6NFV - chains B and C of the 3 polymer chains in the assembly; structure by X-ray diffraction, 2.13 A resolution.

== Chain B ==
Protein: antibody fragment light chain
Organism: Mus musculus
Notes: antibody fragment or engineered binder
Sequence (212 residues; row label = number of the first residue in the row):
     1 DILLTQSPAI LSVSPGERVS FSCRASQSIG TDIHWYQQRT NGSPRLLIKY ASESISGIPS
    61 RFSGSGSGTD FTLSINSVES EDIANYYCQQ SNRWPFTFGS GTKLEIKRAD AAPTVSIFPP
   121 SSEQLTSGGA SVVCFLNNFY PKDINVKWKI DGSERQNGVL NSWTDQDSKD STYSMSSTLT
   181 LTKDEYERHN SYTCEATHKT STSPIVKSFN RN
Cystine bridges: C23-C88, C134-C194

== Chain C ==
Protein: pH-gated potassium channel KcsA
Organism: Streptomyces lividans
UniProt: P0A334 (KCSA_STRLI); residues 22-124 here = UniProt positions 22-124
Sequence (103 residues; each row starts with the number of its first residue):
    22 SALHWRAAGA ATVLLVIVLL AGSYLAVLAE RGAPGAQLIT YPRALWWSVE TATTVCYGDL
    82 YPVTLWGRCV AVVVMVAGIT SFGLVTAALA TWFVGREQER RGH
Differences from the reference sequence: engineered mutation C77 (Gly in P0A334), C90 (Leu in P0A334)
Bound ions: K+ site 1 near T75 (its only coordinating residue here); K+ site 2 near C77 (its only coordinating residue here)
Ligand contacts:
  - 1EM ((1S)-2-hydroxy-1-[(nonanoyloxy)methyl]ethyl myristate): L41, S44, Y45, Y62, P63, R64, L66, W67, V70, V84, T85, L86, R89, V93
  - nonan-1-ol (F09): L46, L49, A50, W87, V91
Curated features (UniProtKB/Swiss-Prot):
  - motif: T75, V76, Y78 to D80 (Selectivity filter)
  - mutagenesis: E71 (E71A: Prevents channel inactivation)
What the authors report for this chain:
  - conformationally variable residues: V76
  - K+ coordination: C77

== How chain B and chain C interact ==
Residue-residue contacts (17; chain B residue first):
  D32(B) - R64(C)  salt bridge
  Y50(B) - R64(C)
  S91(B) - I60(C)
  N92(B) - Q58(C)
  N92(B) - R64(C)
  R93(B) - G56(C)  hydrogen bond (side chain-backbone)
  R93(B) - A57(C)
  R93(B) - I60(C)
  W94(B) - R52(C)  hydrogen bond (side chain-backbone)
  W94(B) - G53(C)
  W94(B) - A54(C)
  W94(B) - P55(C)
  W94(B) - G56(C)  hydrogen bond (backbone-backbone)
  W94(B) - A57(C)  hydrogen bond (backbone-backbone)
  W94(B) - I60(C)
  F96(B) - R52(C)
  F96(B) - I60(C)  hydrophobic
Other interface residues (no listed pair), chain B (8 interface residues in all): D1

== Overview ==
8 residues of chain B and 9 residues of chain C are in contact; the contacts include 4 hydrogen bonds and 1
salt bridge. Polar pairs include D32(B)-R64(C), R93(B)-G56(C) and W94(B)-R52(C). Compound 1EM is bound between
chain B and chain C. Chain C binds nonan-1-ol. From the paper: K+ coordination by C77(C); conformational
variability at V76(C).
Here chain B is antibody fragment light chain (Mus musculus) and chain C is pH-gated potassium channel KcsA
(Streptomyces lividans). Entry 6NFV (Structure of the KcsA-G77C mutant or the 2,4-ion bound configuration of a
K+ channel selectivity filter) was determined by X-ray diffraction (same publication as 6NFU and 6PA0).
